8RVL - chains D and C of the 34 polymer chains in the assembly; structure by electron microscopy, 2.14 A resolution.

# Chain D
Name: Proteasome subunit alpha type-4
Source organism: Saccharomyces cerevisiae
UniProtKB: P40303 (PSA4_YEAST); residues 1-254 here = UniProt positions 1-254
Amino-acid sequence (254 residues; numbered 1 to 254; the number before each row is that of its first residue):
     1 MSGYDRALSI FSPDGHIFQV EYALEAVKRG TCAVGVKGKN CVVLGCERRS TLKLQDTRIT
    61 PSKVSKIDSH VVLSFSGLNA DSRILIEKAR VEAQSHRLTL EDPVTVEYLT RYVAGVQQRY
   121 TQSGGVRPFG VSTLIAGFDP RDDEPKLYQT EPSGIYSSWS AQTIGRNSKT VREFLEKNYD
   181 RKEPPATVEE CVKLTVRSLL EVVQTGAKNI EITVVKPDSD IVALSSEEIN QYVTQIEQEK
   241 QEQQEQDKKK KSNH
Not modelled in the structure: 241-254

# Chain C
Name: Proteasome subunit alpha type-3
Source organism: Saccharomyces cerevisiae
UniProtKB: P23638 (PSA3_YEAST); residue numbers follow UniProt; this construct covers 1-258
Amino-acid sequence (258 residues; each row starts with the number of its first residue):
     1 MGSRRYDSRT TIFSPEGRLY QVEYALESIS HAGTAIGIMA SDGIVLAAER KVTSTLLEQD
    61 TSTEKLYKLN DKIAVAVAGL TADAEILINT ARIHAQNYLK TYNEDIPVEI LVRRLSDIKQ
   121 GYTQHGGLRP FGVSFIYAGY DDRYGYQLYT SNPSGNYTGW KAISVGANTS AAQTLLQMDY
   181 KDDMKVDDAI ELALKTLSKT TDSSALTYDR LEFATIRKGA NDGEVYQKIF KPQEIKDILV
   241 KTGITKKDED EEADEDMK
Not modelled in the structure: 1-2, 62, 220-223, 245-258

# Chain D / chain C interface
Pairs across the interface (60; chain D residue first):
  Met1(D) - Tyr6(C)
  Asp5(D) - Tyr6(C)  hydrogen bond
  Arg6(D) - Arg9(C)  hydrogen bond (backbone-side chain)
  Gln19(D) - Ile12(C)
  Gln19(D) - Phe13(C)  hydrogen bond (side chain-backbone)
  Tyr22(D) - Phe13(C)
  Tyr22(D) - Ser14(C)
  Tyr22(D) - Pro15(C)  hydrophobic
  Tyr22(D) - Gly17(C)
  Glu25(D) - Pro15(C)
  Glu25(D) - Glu16(C)
  Ala26(D) - Phe13(C)  hydrophobic
  Ala26(D) - Gly17(C)
  Arg29(D) - Glu16(C)  hydrogen bond (side chain-backbone)
  Arg29(D) - Arg18(C)
  Leu52(D) - Trp160(C)  hydrophobic
  Lys53(D) - Gln177(C)  hydrogen bond (side chain-backbone)
  Leu54(D) - Trp160(C)
  Leu54(D) - Lys161(C)  hydrogen bond (backbone-backbone)
  Leu54(D) - Ala162(C)
  Leu54(D) - Leu176(C)  hydrophobic
  Leu54(D) - Gln177(C)
  Leu54(D) - Tyr180(C)  hydrophobic
  Gln55(D) - Thr158(C)
  Gln55(D) - Gly159(C)
  Gln55(D) - Trp160(C)
  Asp56(D) - Gly159(C)  hydrogen bond (backbone-backbone)
  Asp56(D) - Trp160(C)
  Arg58(D) - Met39(C)
  Arg58(D) - Tyr144(C)  hydrogen bond (side chain-backbone)
  Arg58(D) - Tyr146(C)  hydrogen bond (side chain-backbone)
  Ile59(D) - Glu109(C)
  Ile59(D) - Tyr144(C)  hydrophobic
  Ile59(D) - Gln147(C)
  Ile59(D) - Tyr149(C)
  Asn79(D) - Asn156(C)
  Ala80(D) - Gln120(C)
  Ala80(D) - Ser154(C)
  Ala80(D) - Asn156(C)
  Asp81(D) - Gln120(C)  hydrogen bond
  Arg83(D) - Ser116(C)
  Arg83(D) - Asp117(C)  salt bridge
  Arg83(D) - Gly155(C)  hydrogen bond (side chain-backbone)
  Arg83(D) - Tyr157(C)
  Ile84(D) - Asp117(C)
  Ile84(D) - Gln120(C)
  Tyr120(D) - Gln124(C)
  Gly125(D) - His125(C)
  Gly125(D) - Gly126(C)  hydrogen bond (backbone-backbone)
  Val126(D) - Thr11(C)
  Val126(D) - Gln124(C)
  Arg127(D) - Thr10(C)
  Arg127(D) - Thr11(C)
  Arg127(D) - Phe13(C)
  Arg127(D) - Leu19(C)
  Arg127(D) - Gln120(C)
  Arg127(D) - Thr123(C)  hydrogen bond (side chain-backbone)
  Arg127(D) - Gln124(C)  hydrogen bond (backbone-side chain)
  Pro128(D) - Phe13(C)
  Phe129(D) - Gln124(C)
Also at the interface, not in a pair above, chain D (30 interface residues in all): Ala23, Leu78, Gly124, Gly130
Also at the interface, not in a pair above, chain C (39 interface residues in all): Arg113, Gln173

# In short
30 residues of chain D and 39 residues of chain C are in contact, with 14 hydrogen bonds and 1 salt bridge.
Polar pairs include Arg83(D)-Asp117(C), Asp5(D)-Tyr6(C) and Arg6(D)-Arg9(C).
Here chain D is Proteasome subunit alpha type-4 and chain C is Proteasome subunit alpha type-3, both from
Saccharomyces cerevisiae. Entry 8RVL (Proteasomal late precursor complex from pre1-1) was determined by
electron microscopy together with 8RVO, 8RVP, 8RVQ and 9GBK from the same study.
